5T7X - chains C and A of the 4 polymer chains in the assembly; structure by X-ray diffraction, 2.35 A resolution.

Chain C:
Molecule: 18-nt DNA strand
Sequence (18 nucleotides; numbered 101 to 118; the number before each row is that of its first residue):
   101 GGATAGCCTA TGCTACCC

Chain A:
Name: Epstein-Barr nuclear antigen 1
From: Human herpesvirus 4 (strain B95-8)
UniProt: Q3KSS4 (EBNA1_EBVG); residue numbers follow UniProt; this construct covers 459-607
Chain sequence (149 residues; each row starts with the number of its first residue):
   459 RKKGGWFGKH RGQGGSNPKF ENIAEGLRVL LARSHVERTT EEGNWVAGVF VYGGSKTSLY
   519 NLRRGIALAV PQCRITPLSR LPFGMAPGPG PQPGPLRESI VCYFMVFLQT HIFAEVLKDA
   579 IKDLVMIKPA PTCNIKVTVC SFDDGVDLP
Disordered / not traced: 459-460
Differences from the reference sequence: engineered mutation Ile585 (Thr in Q3KSS4)
Curated features (UniProtKB/Swiss-Prot):
  - active site: Tyr518 (For site-specific DNA cleavage activity)
  - binding site (DNA): Lys460, Lys461, Tyr518
  - site: Arg491 (Interaction dimer-dimer), Tyr518 (Required for episome maintenance), Asp581 (Interaction dimer-dimer)

Interface between chain C and chain A:
Pairs across the interface (29; chain C residue first):
  DA110(C) with Arg538(A), hydrogen bond to the phosphate
  DT111(C) with Arg469(A), base contact; Lys514(A), salt bridge to the phosphate; Leu536(A), hydrogen bond to the phosphate; Arg538(A), salt bridge to the phosphate; Cys560(A), hydrogen bond to the phosphate
  DG112(C) with Trp464(A), base contact; Arg469(A), sugar contact; Gly470(A), hydrogen bond to the phosphate; Tyr518(A), phosphate contact; Arg521(A), salt bridge to the phosphate; Pro535(A), phosphate contact; Leu536(A), hydrogen bond to the phosphate
  DC113(C) with Lys467(A), phosphate contact; His468(A), sugar contact; Gly470(A), hydrogen bond to the phosphate; Gln471(A), hydrogen bond to the phosphate; Gly472(A), hydrogen bond to the phosphate; Tyr518(A), hydrogen bond to the phosphate; Arg521(A), salt bridge to the phosphate; Arg522(A), phosphate contact
  DT114(C) with Phe465(A), base contact; Lys467(A), salt bridge to the phosphate; Gly472(A), phosphate contact; Gly473(A), hydrogen bond to the phosphate; Tyr518(A), base contact; Arg522(A), salt bridge to the phosphate
  DA115(C) with Phe465(A), sugar contact
  DC116(C) with Lys477(A), base contact
Interface residues without a listed pair, chain A (23 interface residues in all): Lys461, Gly462, Gly463, Phe478, Glu556

In short:
7 residues of chain C face 23 of chain A across their interface, with 10 hydrogen bonds and 6 salt bridges.
Polar contacts include DA110(C)-Arg538(A), DT111(C)-Leu536(A) and DT111(C)-Cys560(A). From UniProt:
active-site residue Tyr518(A) and 3 DNA-binding residues on chain A.
Here chain C is an 18-nt DNA strand and chain A is Epstein-Barr nuclear antigen 1 (Human herpesvirus 4 (strain
B95-8)). Entry 5T7X (Crystal structure of HHV-4 EBNA1 DNA binding domain (patient-derived, nasopharyngeal
carcinoma) bound to DNA) was determined by X-ray diffraction.
